Entry 9JLB (electron microscopy, 3.00 A resolution); this record covers chains A and B of the 3 polymer chains in the assembly.

[Chain A]
Molecule: Phytochrome B
From: Arabidopsis thaliana
UniProt: P14713 (PHYB_ARATH); residue numbers follow UniProt; this construct covers 1-1172
Chain sequence (1226 residues; row label = number of the first residue in the row; numbers below 1 keep their minus sign (Met-28 is residue -28)):
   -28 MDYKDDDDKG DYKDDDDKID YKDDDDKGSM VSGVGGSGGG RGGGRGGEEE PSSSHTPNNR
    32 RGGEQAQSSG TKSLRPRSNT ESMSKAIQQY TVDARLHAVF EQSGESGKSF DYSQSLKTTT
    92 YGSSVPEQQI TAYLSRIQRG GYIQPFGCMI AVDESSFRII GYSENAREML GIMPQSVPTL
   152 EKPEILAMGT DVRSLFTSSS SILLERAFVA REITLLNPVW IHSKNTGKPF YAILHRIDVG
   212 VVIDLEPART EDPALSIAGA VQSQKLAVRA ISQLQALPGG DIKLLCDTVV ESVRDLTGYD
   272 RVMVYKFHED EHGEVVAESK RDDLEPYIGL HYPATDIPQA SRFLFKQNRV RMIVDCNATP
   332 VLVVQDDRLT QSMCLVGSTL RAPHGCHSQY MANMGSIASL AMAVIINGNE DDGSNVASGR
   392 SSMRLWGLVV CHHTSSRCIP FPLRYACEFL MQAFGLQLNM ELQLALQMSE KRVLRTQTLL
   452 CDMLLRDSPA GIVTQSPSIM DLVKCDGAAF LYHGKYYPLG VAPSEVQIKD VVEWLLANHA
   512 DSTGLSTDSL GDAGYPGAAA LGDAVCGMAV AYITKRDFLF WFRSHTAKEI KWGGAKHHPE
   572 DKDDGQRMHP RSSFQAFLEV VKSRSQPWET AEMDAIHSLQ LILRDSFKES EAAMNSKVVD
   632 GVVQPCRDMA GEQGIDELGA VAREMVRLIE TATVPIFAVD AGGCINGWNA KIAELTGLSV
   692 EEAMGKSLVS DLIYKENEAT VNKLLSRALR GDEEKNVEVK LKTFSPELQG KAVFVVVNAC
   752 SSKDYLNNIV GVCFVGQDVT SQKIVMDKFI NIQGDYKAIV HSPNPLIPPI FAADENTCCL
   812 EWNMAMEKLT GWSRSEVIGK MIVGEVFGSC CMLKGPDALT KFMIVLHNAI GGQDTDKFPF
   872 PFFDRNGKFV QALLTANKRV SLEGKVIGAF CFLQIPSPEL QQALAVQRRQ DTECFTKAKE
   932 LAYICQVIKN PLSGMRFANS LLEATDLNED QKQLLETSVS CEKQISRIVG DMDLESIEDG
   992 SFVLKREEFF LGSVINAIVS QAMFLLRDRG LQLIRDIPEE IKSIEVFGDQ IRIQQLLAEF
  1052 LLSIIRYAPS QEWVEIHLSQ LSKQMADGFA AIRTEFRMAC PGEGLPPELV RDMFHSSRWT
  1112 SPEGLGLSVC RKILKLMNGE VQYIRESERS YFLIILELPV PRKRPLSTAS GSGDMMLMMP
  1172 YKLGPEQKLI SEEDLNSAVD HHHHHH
Disordered / not traced: -28 to 53, 144-155, 380-392, 566-575, 622-1197
Glycans and other covalent adducts: compound O6E linked to Cys357
Sequence notes: initiating methionine (-28); expression tag (-27 to 0, 1173-1197)
Ligand contacts: O6E (3-[5-[[(3R,4R)-3-ethyl-4-methyl-5-oxidanylidene-3,4-dihydropyrrol-2-yl]methyl]-2-[[5-[(4-ethyl-3-methyl-5-oxidanylidene-pyrrol-2-yl)methyl]-3-(3-hydroxy-3-oxopropyl)-4-methyl-1H-pyrrol-2-yl]methyl]-4-methyl-1H-pyrrol-3-yl]propanoic acid): Phe81, Tyr83, Tyr276, Leu301, Tyr303, Thr306, Asp307, Ile308, Pro309, Ser312, Phe316, Arg322, Ile324, Pro354, His358, Tyr361, Met365, Ser370, Ala372, Leu399, Val401, His403, Met579, Pro581, Ser584
UniProt features mapped onto this chain:
  - binding site (phytochromobilin): Cys357
From the paper describing this entry:
  - binding site for O6E: Cys357
  - conformationally variable residues (side-chain flip): Tyr104, Tyr276, Tyr303, Asp307
  - contacts within the chain: Asp307-Ser584 (hydrogen bond)
  - mutagenesis - Q109A: decreased binding to PIF6

[Chain B]
Molecule: Transcription factor PIF6
From: Arabidopsis thaliana
UniProt: Q8L5W7 (PIF6_ARATH); numbering as in UniProt (aligned over 1-183)
Chain sequence (241 residues; each row starts with the number of its first residue; numbers below 1 keep their minus sign (Met-26 is residue -26)):
   -26 MGSSHHHHHH SSGLVPRGSH SDEVDAHMMF LPTDYCCRLS DQEYMELVFE NGQILAKGQR
    34 SNVSLHNQRT KSIMDLYEAE YNEDFMKSII HGGGGAITNL GDTQVVPQSH VAAAHETNML
    94 ESNKHVDDSE TLKASSSKRM MVDYHNRKKI KFIPPDEQSV VADRSFKLGF DTSSVGFTED
   154 SEGSMYLSSS LDDESDDARP QVPARTRKAL ESAWSHPQFE KGGGSGGGSG GSAWSHPQFE
   214 K
Disordered / not traced: -26 to 10, 34-40, 61-214
Sequence notes: initiating methionine (-26); expression tag (-25 to 0, 184-214)

[Chain A / chain B interface]
Residue-residue contacts - 55 pairs, chain A then chain B:
  Tyr61(A) with Leu20(B); Ile27(B)
  Glu98(A) with Phe22(B)
  Thr102(A) with Phe22(B)
  Leu105(A) with Leu20(B), hydrophobic; Phe22(B); Ile27(B), hydrophobic
  Gln109(A) with Glu19(B); Leu20(B), hydrogen bond (side chain-backbone)
  Arg110(A) with Glu19(B), salt bridge
  Glu125(A) with Arg33(B), salt bridge
  Ser170(A) with Phe58(B); Met59(B)
  Ile173(A) with Phe58(B), hydrophobic
  Leu174(A) with Phe58(B), hydrophobic
  Arg177(A) with Glu53(B), hydrogen bond (side chain-backbone); Asn55(B), hydrogen bond (side chain-backbone); Phe58(B)
  Arg182(A) with Gln41(B), hydrogen bond (side chain-backbone)
  Glu183(A) with Asp14(B), hydrogen bond (backbone-backbone); Gln41(B); Arg42(B)
  Ile184(A) with Leu12(B), hydrophobic; Asp14(B); Arg42(B); Ile46(B), hydrophobic; Leu49(B)
  Thr185(A) with Asp14(B); Glu53(B), hydrogen bond
  Leu186(A) with Ile46(B); Leu49(B); Tyr50(B); Glu53(B), hydrogen bond (backbone-side chain); Tyr54(B), hydrogen bond (backbone-side chain)
  Leu187(A) with Glu53(B); Tyr54(B)
  Asn188(A) with Asp14(B)
  His206(A) with Tyr17(B)
  Arg207(A) with Arg33(B)
  Ile208(A) with Arg33(B), hydrogen bond (backbone-side chain)
  Asp209(A) with Gln32(B); Arg33(B)
  Gly211(A) with Arg33(B)
  Ala311(A) with Leu20(B), hydrophobic
  Phe314(A) with Met18(B); Leu20(B), hydrophobic; Ala29(B), hydrophobic
  Gln318(A) with Gln15(B), hydrogen bond (backbone-side chain); Tyr17(B); Met18(B), hydrogen bond (side chain-backbone)
  Asn319(A) with Tyr17(B)
  Arg320(A) with Gln15(B)
  Cys345(A) with Gln32(B)
  Val347(A) with Met18(B)
  Gly348(A) with Tyr17(B)
Other interface residues (no listed pair), chain A (34 interface residues in all): Ile101, Ala181, Lys317
Other interface residues (no listed pair), chain B (26 interface residues in all): Ser13, Glu16, Val21, Ala52
The authors on this interface:
  - pairs named by the authors: Gln109(A)-Leu20(B), Arg110(A)-Glu19(B)
  - hot spots on chain A (mutagenesis) - R110A, R177A, L237A: decreased binding to Transcription factor PIF6 (chain B)
  - interface residues, chain B: Glu19(B)
  - hot spots on chain B (mutagenesis) - E19A, R42A, I46A: decreased binding to Phytochrome B (chain A)

[Summary]
34 residues of chain A and 26 residues of chain B are in contact; the contacts include 11 hydrogen bonds and 2
salt bridges. Among the polar pairs are Arg110(A)-Glu19(B), Glu125(A)-Arg33(B) and Gln109(A)-Leu20(B). The
authors report contacts between Gln109(A) and Leu20(B) and Arg110(A) and Glu19(B). From the paper: a binding
site for O6E at Cys357(A); R110A, R177A and L237A of chain A reduce binding to Transcription factor PIF6
(chain B); 7 substitutions were tested in all.
Here chain A is Phytochrome B and chain B is Transcription factor PIF6, both from Arabidopsis thaliana. Entry
9JLB (Cryo-EM structure of phyB-PIF6beta complex) was determined by electron microscopy (same publication as
9IRK and 9ITF).
